PDB entry 3LVV | X-ray diffraction, 2.20 A resolution | chain A

== Chain A ==
Protein: Glutamate--cysteine ligase
From: Saccharomyces cerevisiae
Notes: EC 6.3.2.2
UniProtKB: P32477 (GSH1_YEAST); residues 1-678 here = UniProt positions 1-678
Amino-acid sequence (692 residues; row label = number of the first residue in the row):
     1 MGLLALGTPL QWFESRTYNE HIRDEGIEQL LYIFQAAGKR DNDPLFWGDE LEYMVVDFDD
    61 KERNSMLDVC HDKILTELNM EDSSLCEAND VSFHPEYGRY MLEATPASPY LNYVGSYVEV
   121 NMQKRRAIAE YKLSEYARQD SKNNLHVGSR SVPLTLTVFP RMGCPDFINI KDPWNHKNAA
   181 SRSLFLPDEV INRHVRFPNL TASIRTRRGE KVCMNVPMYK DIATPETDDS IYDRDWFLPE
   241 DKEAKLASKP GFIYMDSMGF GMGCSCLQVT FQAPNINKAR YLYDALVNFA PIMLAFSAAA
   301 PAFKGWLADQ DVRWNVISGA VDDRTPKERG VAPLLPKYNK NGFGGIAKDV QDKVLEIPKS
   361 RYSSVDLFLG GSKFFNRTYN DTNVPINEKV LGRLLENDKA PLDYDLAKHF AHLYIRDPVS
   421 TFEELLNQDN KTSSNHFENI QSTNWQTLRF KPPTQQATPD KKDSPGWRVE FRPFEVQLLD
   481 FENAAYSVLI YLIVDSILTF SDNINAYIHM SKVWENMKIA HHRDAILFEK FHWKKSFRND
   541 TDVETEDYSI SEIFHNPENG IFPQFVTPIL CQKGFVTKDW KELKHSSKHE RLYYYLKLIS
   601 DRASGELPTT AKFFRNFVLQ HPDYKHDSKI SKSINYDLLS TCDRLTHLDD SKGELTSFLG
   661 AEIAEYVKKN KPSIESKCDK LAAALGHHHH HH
Unresolved in the structure: 1, 674-692
Construct notes: expression tag (679-692)
Bound ions: Mg2+ site 1: Glu50, Gln268, Glu470 (together with ADP, LBP); Mg2+ site 2: Glu50, Glu103 (together with ADP, LBP); Mg2+ site 3: Glu52, Glu96, Glu103 (together with LBP)
Small-molecule neighbours:
  - ADP (adenosine-5'-diphosphate): Phe46, Trp47, Gly48, Asp49, Glu50, His94, Glu103, Thr105, Pro106, Pro109, Gln268, Thr270, Phe271, Gln272, Arg449, Lys451, Pro465, Arg468, Glu470
  - LBP ((2S)-2-amino-4-(S-butyl-N-phosphonosulfonimidoyl)butanoic acid): Glu50, Glu52, Glu96, Tyr97, Glu103, Phe197, Leu200, Met258, Met262, Cys264, Ser265, Cys266, Gln268, Arg313, Ile317, Tyr362, Trp445, Glu470, Arg472
From the paper describing this entry:
  - binding site for LBP: Glu52, Tyr97, Phe197, Leu200, Met258, Met262, Arg313, Trp445, Arg472
  - catalytic residues: Arg472
  - binding site for ADP: His94, Thr270, Gln272, Arg449, Lys451, Arg468
  - conformationally variable residues (side-chain flip): His94
  - contacts within the chain: His94-Glu103 (hydrogen bond)
  - Mg2+ coordination: Glu50, Glu52, Glu96, Glu103, Gln268, Glu470
  - mutagenesis - C266A, C266S: decreased binding to glutamate
  - catalytic residues: Glu96, Arg196, Trp445 (proposed by the authors, not directly observed)

== In short ==
Chain A binds compound LBP and ADP. Glu50, Gln268 and Glu470 form the Mg2+ site 1. The Mg2+ site 2 is built by
Glu50 and Glu103. The paper reports catalytic residues Arg472, Glu96 and Arg196 among others; C266A and C266S
reduce binding to glutamate.
Chain A is Glutamate--cysteine ligase (Saccharomyces cerevisiae); the structure, BSO-inhibited ScGCL, was
determined by X-ray diffraction (same publication as 3LVW).
